Entry 6DTZ (X-ray diffraction, 1.36 A resolution); this record covers chain A.

# Chain A
Molecule: DNA primase large subunit
From: Saccharomyces cerevisiae (strain ATCC 204508 / S288c)
Notes: EC 2.7.7.-
UniProt: P20457 (PRI2_YEAST); residues 316-512 here = UniProt positions 316-512
Amino-acid sequence (201 residues; each row starts with the number of its first residue):
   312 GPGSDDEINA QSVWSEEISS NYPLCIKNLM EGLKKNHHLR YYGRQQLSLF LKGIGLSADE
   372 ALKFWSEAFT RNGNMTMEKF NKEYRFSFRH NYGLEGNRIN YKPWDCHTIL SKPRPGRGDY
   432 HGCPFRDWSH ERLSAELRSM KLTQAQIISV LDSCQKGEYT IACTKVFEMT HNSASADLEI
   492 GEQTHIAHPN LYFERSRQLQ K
Disordered / not traced: 312-315, 483-496
Construct notes: expression tag (312-315); engineered mutation Phe397 (Tyr in P20457)
Metal / ion sites: 4Fe-4S cluster Fe: Cys336, Cys417, Cys434, Cys474
Ligand contacts: 4Fe-4S cluster (SF4): Pro334, Leu335, Cys336, Cys417, Ile420, Gly433, Cys434, Pro435, Phe436, Tyr470, Thr471, Cys474, Pro500
Swiss-Prot annotation at these positions:
  - binding site ([4Fe-4S] cluster): Cys336, Cys417, Cys434, Cys474
  - mutagenesis: Cys336 (C336S: Mild disruption of iron-sulfur-binding. Strong disruption of iron-sulfur-binding; when associated with S-474 ...), His401 (H401S: Lethal), Cys417 (C417S: Mild disruption of iron-sulfur-binding. Strong disruption of iron-sulfur-binding, leading to destabilization of the protein and preventing its purification; when associated with S-336), Cys434 (C434S: Mild disruption of iron-sulfur-binding. Strong disruption of iron-sulfur-binding, leading to destabilization of the protein and preventing its purification; when associated with S-336 ...), Cys474 (C474S: Mild disruption of iron-sulfur-binding. Strong disruption of iron-sulfur-binding; when associated with S-336)

# In short
Chain A binds 4Fe-4S cluster. The 4Fe-4S cluster Fe site is built by Cys336, Cys417, Cys434 and Cys474. From
UniProt: 4 [4Fe-4S] cluster-binding residues and 5 mutagenesis sites.
Chain A is DNA primase large subunit (Saccharomyces cerevisiae (strain ATCC 204508 / S288c)); the structure,
Crystal structure of eukaryotic DNA primase large subunit iron-sulfur cluster domain, Y397F mutant, was
determined by X-ray diffraction together with 6DI2, 6DI6, 6DTV and 6DU0 from the same study.
